4TTI - chains A and D of the 6 polymer chains in the assembly; structure by X-ray diffraction, 1.89 A resolution.

# Chain A (and D)
Name: Purine nucleoside phosphorylase DeoD-type
Organism: Escherichia coli
Notes: EC 2.4.2.1; chain D of this document is another copy of the same molecule, construct and numbering; everything in this record applies to it too
UniProt: P0ABP8 (DEOD_ECOLI); residues 1-237 here correspond to UniProt positions 2-238 (UniProt number = residue number + 1)
Sequence (237 residues; numbered 1 to 237; the number before each row is that of its first residue):
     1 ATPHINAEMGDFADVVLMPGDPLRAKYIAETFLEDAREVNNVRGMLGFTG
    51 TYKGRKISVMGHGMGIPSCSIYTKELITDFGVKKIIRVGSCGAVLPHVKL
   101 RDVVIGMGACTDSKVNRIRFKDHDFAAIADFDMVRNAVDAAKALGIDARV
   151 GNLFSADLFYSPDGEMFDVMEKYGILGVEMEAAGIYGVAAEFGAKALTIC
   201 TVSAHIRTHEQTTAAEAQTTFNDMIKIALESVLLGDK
Differences from the reference sequence: engineered mutation Ala204 (Asp205 in P0ABP8), Ala217 (Arg218 in P0ABP8)
Ligand contacts:
  - FMC ((1S)-1-(7-amino-1H-pyrazolo[4,3-d]pyrimidin-3-yl)-1,4-anhydro-D-ribitol), molecule 1: His4, Arg43, Ile71
  - FMC, molecule 2: Met64, Arg87, Ser90, Cys91, Gly92, Phe159, Val178, Glu179, Met180, Glu181, Ser203, Ala204, Ile206

# Interface between chain A and chain D
Residue-residue contacts (58):
  Pro3(A) - Tyr160(D)
  His4(A) - Met64(D)
  His4(A) - Phe159(D)
  Gly20(A) - Arg43(D)
  Asp21(A) - Arg43(D)
  Pro22(A) - Arg43(D)
  Leu23(A) - Asn41(D)
  Leu23(A) - Gly44(D)
  Asn41(A) - Leu23(D)
  Arg43(A) - Gly20(D)
  Arg43(A) - Asp21(D)
  Arg43(A) - Pro22(D)
  Arg43(A) - Met64(D)
  Gly44(A) - Leu23(D)
  Met64(A) - His4(D)
  Met64(A) - Arg43(D)
  Met64(A) - Ser68(D)
  Met64(A) - Ile71(D)  hydrophobic
  Met64(A) - Tyr72(D)
  Gly65(A) - Pro67(D)
  Pro67(A) - Gly65(D)
  Pro67(A) - Pro67(D)
  Pro67(A) - Asp157(D)
  Pro67(A) - Met180(D)  hydrophobic
  Ser68(A) - Met64(D)
  Ile71(A) - Met64(D)  hydrophobic
  Ile71(A) - Phe159(D)  hydrophobic
  Ile71(A) - Met180(D)  hydrophobic
  Tyr72(A) - Met64(D)
  Lys74(A) - Tyr160(D)
  Glu75(A) - Tyr160(D)  hydrogen bond
  Asp112(A) - Lys114(D)
  Asp112(A) - Ile118(D)
  Ser113(A) - Asp157(D)
  Lys114(A) - Asp112(D)
  Lys114(A) - Lys114(D)
  Lys114(A) - Arg117(D)
  Val115(A) - Asp157(D)
  Val115(A) - Leu158(D)  hydrophobic
  Arg117(A) - Lys114(D)
  Ile118(A) - Asp112(D)
  Arg119(A) - Leu158(D)
  Asp157(A) - Pro67(D)
  Asp157(A) - Ser113(D)
  Asp157(A) - Val115(D)
  Asp157(A) - Asp157(D)
  Leu158(A) - Val115(D)  hydrophobic
  Leu158(A) - Arg119(D)
  Phe159(A) - His4(D)
  Phe159(A) - Ile71(D)  hydrophobic
  Tyr160(A) - Lys74(D)
  Tyr160(A) - Glu75(D)  hydrogen bond
  Pro162(A) - Glu191(D)
  Met180(A) - Pro67(D)  hydrophobic
  Met180(A) - Ile71(D)  hydrophobic
  Glu191(A) - Pro162(D)
  Gln211(A) - Pro3(D)
  Ala214(A) - Pro3(D)
Interface residues without a listed pair, chain A (37 interface residues in all): Arg24, Ile66, Ser70, Ser90
Interface residues without a listed pair, chain D (33 interface residues in all): Val42, Ser70

# Overview
37 residues of chain A and 33 residues of chain D are in contact; the contacts include 2 hydrogen bonds. The
hydrogen-bonded pair is Glu75(A)-Tyr160(D). Bound to chain A: compound FMC.
Chain A and chain D are both Purine nucleoside phosphorylase DeoD-type (Escherichia coli); the structure,
Crystal structure of double mutant E. Coli purine nucleoside phosphorylase with 4 FMC molecules, was
determined by X-ray diffraction, deposited together with 4TS3, 4TS9, 4TTA and 4TTJ.
